Entry 2VRB (X-ray diffraction, 2.00 A resolution); this record covers chain A.

Chain A:
Protein: Triphenylmethane reductase
Organism: Citrobacter SP. MY-5
UniProt: Q2TNI4 (Q2TNI4_9ENTR); numbering as in UniProt (aligned over 1-287)
Chain sequence (287 residues; numbered 1 to 287; the number before each row is that of its first residue):
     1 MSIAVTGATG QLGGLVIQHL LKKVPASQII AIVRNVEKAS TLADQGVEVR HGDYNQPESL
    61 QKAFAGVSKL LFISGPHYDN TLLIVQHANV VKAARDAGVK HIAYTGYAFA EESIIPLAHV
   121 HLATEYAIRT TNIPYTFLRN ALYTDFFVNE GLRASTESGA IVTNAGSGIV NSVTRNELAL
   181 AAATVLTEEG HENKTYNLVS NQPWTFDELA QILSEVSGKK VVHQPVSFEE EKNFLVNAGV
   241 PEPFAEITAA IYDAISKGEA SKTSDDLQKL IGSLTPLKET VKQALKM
Disordered / not traced: 1, 286-287
Construct notes: conflict Thr156 (Ile in Q2TNI4)
Ligand contacts: NADP (NAP; NADP nicotinamide-adenine-dinucleotide phosphate): Gly7, Ala8, Thr9, Gly10, Gln11, Leu12, Gly13, Arg34, Asn35, Lys38, Gly52, Asp53, Tyr54, Asn55, Ile73, Ser74, Gly75, Pro76, Gln86, Ala141, Leu142, Tyr143, Arg175

Overview:
Ligands of chain A: NADP.
Chain A is Triphenylmethane reductase (Citrobacter SP. MY-5); the structure, Crystal structure of the
Citrobacter sp. triphenylmethane reductase complexed with NADP(H), was determined by X-ray diffraction (same
publication as 2JL1 and 2VRC).
